PDB entry 6TAR | electron microscopy, 2.80 A resolution | chains A and B of the 5 polymer chains in the assembly

[Chain A (and B)]
Protein: Activity-regulated cytoskeleton associated protein 1
Source organism: Drosophila melanogaster
Notes: chain B of this document is another copy of the same molecule, construct and numbering; everything in this record applies to it too
UniProt: Q7K1U0 (ARC1_DROME); residue numbers follow UniProt; this construct covers 1-254
Amino-acid sequence (254 residues; numbered 1 to 254; the number before each row is that of its first residue):
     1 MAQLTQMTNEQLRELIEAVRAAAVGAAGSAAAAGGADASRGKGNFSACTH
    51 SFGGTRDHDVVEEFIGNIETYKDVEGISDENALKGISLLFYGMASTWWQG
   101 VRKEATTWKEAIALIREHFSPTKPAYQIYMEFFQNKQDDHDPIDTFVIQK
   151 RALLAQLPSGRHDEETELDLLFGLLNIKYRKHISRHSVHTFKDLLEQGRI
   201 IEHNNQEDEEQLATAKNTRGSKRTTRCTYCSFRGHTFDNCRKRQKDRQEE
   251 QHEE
Disordered / not traced: 1-41, 206-254
What the authors report for this chain:
  - self-association interface (contacts with another copy of this molecule); pairs are residue here / residue on that copy: Arg56-Asp144 (salt bridge), Ile148

[How chain A and chain B interact]
Contacting residue pairs - 24 pairs, chain A then chain B:
  Glu63(A) - Phe90(B)
  Glu63(A) - Tyr91(B)
  Glu63(A) - Gly92(B)
  Asn67(A) - Ser87(B)
  Thr70(A) - Leu88(B)
  Tyr71(A) - Ser46(B)  hydrogen bond
  Tyr71(A) - Leu88(B)  hydrophobic
  Val74(A) - Asn44(B)
  Val74(A) - Lys84(B)
  Glu75(A) - Asn44(B)
  Glu75(A) - Ser46(B)  hydrogen bond
  Pro142(A) - Arg56(B)
  Asp144(A) - Arg56(B)  salt bridge
  Asp144(A) - His118(B)
  Thr145(A) - Arg56(B)
  Thr145(A) - Met93(B)
  Ile148(A) - Trp97(B)
  Arg151(A) - Gly100(B)
  Ala152(A) - Thr96(B)
  Leu195(A) - His118(B)
  Arg199(A) - Glu117(B)  salt bridge
  Arg199(A) - His118(B)
  His203(A) - Pro124(B)
  Asn204(A) - Tyr126(B)  hydrogen bond (backbone-side chain)
Interface residues without a listed pair, chain A (17 interface residues in all): Asp73
Interface residues without a listed pair, chain B (21 interface residues in all): Gly85, Ser95, Val101, Pro121
From the paper, about this interface:
  - pairs named by the authors: Asp144(A)-Arg56(B) (salt bridge)
  - interface residues, chain A: Ile148(A)

[Summary]
Chain A and chain B form an interface of 17 and 21 residues respectively; the contacts include 3 hydrogen
bonds and 2 salt bridges. Polar pairs include Asp144(A)-Arg56(B), Arg199(A)-Glu117(B) and Tyr71(A)-Ser46(B).
The paper describes a salt bridge between Asp144(A) and Arg56(B). The paper reports the interface residue
Ile148(A); a self-association interface involving Arg56(A), Asp144(A) and Ile148(A).
Both chains are Activity-regulated cytoskeleton associated protein 1 (Drosophila melanogaster). Entry 6TAR
(Structure of the five-fold capsomer of the dArc1 capsid) was determined by electron microscopy together with
6TAP, 6TAQ, 6TAS, 6TAT and 6TAU from the same study.
